PDB entry 6CDA | X-ray diffraction, 2.00 A resolution | chain A

== Chain A ==
Name: ArsR family transcriptional regulator
From: Staphylococcus aureus
UniProtKB: O85142 (O85142_STAAU); residue numbers follow UniProt; this construct covers 1-106
Amino-acid sequence (106 residues; row label = number of the first residue in the row):
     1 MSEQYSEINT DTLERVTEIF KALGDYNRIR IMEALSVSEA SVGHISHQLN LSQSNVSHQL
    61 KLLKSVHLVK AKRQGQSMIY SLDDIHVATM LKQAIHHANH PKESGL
Disordered / not traced: 1-7, 103-106
Differences from the reference sequence: engineered mutation Ala34 (Leu in O85142)
Bound ions: Zn2+: Asp84, His86, His97, His100
What the authors report for this chain:
  - mutagenesis - L34A: unchanged binding to Zn2+

== Overview ==
Asp84, His86, His97 and His100 coordinate Zn2+. From the paper: L34A leaves binding to Zn2+ unchanged.
Chain A is ArsR family transcriptional regulator (Staphylococcus aureus); the structure, Crystal structure of
L34A CzrA in the Zn(II)bound state, was determined by X-ray diffraction, deposited together with 6CDB.
